Entry 1ATI (X-ray diffraction, 2.75 A resolution); this record covers chains A and C of the 4 polymer chains in the assembly.

[Chain A]
Molecule: Glycyl-tRNA synthetase
From: Thermus thermophilus
Notes: EC 6.1.1.14
UniProt: P56206 (SYG_THET8); residue numbers follow UniProt; this construct covers 1-505
Sequence (505 residues; numbered 1 to 505; the number before each row is that of its first residue):
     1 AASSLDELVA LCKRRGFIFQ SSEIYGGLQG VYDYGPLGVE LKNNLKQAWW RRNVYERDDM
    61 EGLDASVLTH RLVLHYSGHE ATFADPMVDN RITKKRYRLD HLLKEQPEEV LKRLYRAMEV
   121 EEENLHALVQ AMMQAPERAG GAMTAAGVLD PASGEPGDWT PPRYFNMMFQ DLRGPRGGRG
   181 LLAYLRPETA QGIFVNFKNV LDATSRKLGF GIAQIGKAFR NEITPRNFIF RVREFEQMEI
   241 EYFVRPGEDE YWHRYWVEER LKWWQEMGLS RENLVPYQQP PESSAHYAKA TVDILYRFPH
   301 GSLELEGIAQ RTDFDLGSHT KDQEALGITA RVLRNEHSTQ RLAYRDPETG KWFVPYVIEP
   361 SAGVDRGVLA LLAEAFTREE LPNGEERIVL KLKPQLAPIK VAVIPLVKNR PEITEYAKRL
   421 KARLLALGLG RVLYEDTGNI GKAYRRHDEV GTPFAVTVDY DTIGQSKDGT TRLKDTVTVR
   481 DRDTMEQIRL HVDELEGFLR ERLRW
Not modelled in the structure: 91-158

[Chain C]
Molecule: GLYCYL-tRNA SYNTHETASE
From: Thermus thermophilus
Sequence (37 residues; row label = number of the first residue in the row; note: 3 numbers in that range are skipped by the numbering (no residue carries them; nothing is unmodelled there); X marks 37 residues of unknown identity (built as UNK)):
    91 XXXXXXXXX
   103 XXXXXXXXXX XXXXXXXXXX XXXXXXXX

[Interface between chain A and chain C]
Chain A side of the interface, 12 residues: Asp-85, Pro-86, Met-87, Val-88, Asp-89, Asn-90, Trp-159, Thr-160, Pro-161, Pro-162, Tyr-164, Ile-223

[In short]
Chain A and chain C make no direct contact in this assembly.
Chain A is Glycyl-tRNA synthetase and chain C is GLYCYL-tRNA SYNTHETASE, both from Thermus thermophilus; the
structure, Crystal structure of glycyl-tRNA synthetase from thermus thermophilus, was determined by X-ray
diffraction.
